3NIQ - chains A and B; structure by X-ray diffraction, 2.07 A resolution.

[Chain A (and B)]
Molecule: 3-guanidinopropionase
From: Pseudomonas aeruginosa
Notes: EC 3.5.3.17; chain B of this document is another copy of the same molecule, construct and numbering; everything in this record applies to it too
Reference sequence: Q9I6K2 (Q9I6K2_PSEAE); numbering as in UniProt (aligned over 1-318)
Amino-acid sequence (326 residues; each row starts with the number of its first residue):
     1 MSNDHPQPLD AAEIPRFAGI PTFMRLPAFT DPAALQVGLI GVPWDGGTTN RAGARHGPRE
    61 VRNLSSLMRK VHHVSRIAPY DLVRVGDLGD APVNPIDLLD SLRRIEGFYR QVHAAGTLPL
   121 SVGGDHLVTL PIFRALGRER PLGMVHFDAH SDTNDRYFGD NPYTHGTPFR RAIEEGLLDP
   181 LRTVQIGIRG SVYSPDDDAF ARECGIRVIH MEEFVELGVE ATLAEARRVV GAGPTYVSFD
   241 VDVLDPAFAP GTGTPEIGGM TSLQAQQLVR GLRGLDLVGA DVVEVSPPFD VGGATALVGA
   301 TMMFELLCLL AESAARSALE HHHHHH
Not modelled in the structure: 1-3, 319-326 (chain B: 1-3, 317-326)
Construct notes: expression tag (319-326)
Bound ions: Mn2+ site 1: His126, Asp148, Asp152, Asp240; Mn2+ site 2: Asp148, His150, Asp240, Asp242
UniProt features mapped onto this chain:
  - binding site (Mn(2+)): His126, Asp148, His150, Asp152, Asp240, Asp242
  - mutagenesis: Tyr157 (Y157M: Reduces substrate affinity 10-fold and catalytic efficiency 3-fold)

[Chain A / chain B interface]
Residue-residue contacts - 36 pairs, chain A then chain B:
  Gly46(A) - Ile96(B)
  Gly47(A) - Ile96(B)
  Thr48(A) - Arg55(B)  hydrogen bond (backbone-side chain)
  Thr48(A) - Ile96(B)
  Thr49(A) - Pro95(B)
  Thr49(A) - Ile96(B)
  Asn50(A) - Arg55(B)  hydrogen bond (backbone-side chain)
  Arg51(A) - His56(B)
  Ala52(A) - Arg55(B)
  Arg55(A) - Thr48(B)  hydrogen bond (side chain-backbone)
  Arg55(A) - Asn50(B)  hydrogen bond (side chain-backbone)
  Arg55(A) - Ala52(B)
  His56(A) - Arg51(B)
  Asn94(A) - Phe158(B)
  Asn94(A) - Asn161(B)
  Pro95(A) - Thr49(B)
  Pro95(A) - Phe158(B)  hydrophobic
  Ile96(A) - Gly46(B)
  Ile96(A) - Gly47(B)
  Ile96(A) - Thr48(B)
  Ile96(A) - Thr49(B)
  Ile96(A) - Leu98(B)  hydrophobic
  Ile96(A) - Tyr163(B)
  Ile96(A) - Thr164(B)
  Asp97(A) - Asn161(B)
  Leu98(A) - Ile96(B)  hydrophobic
  Phe158(A) - Asn94(B)
  Phe158(A) - Pro95(B)  hydrophobic
  Asn161(A) - Asn94(B)
  Asn161(A) - Ile96(B)
  Asn161(A) - Asp97(B)
  Tyr163(A) - Ile96(B)
  Thr164(A) - Ile96(B)
  Pro288(A) - Pro288(B)
  Pro288(A) - Phe289(B)  hydrophobic
  Phe289(A) - Pro288(B)  hydrophobic
Other interface residues (no listed pair), chain A (21 interface residues in all): Arg104
Other interface residues (no listed pair), chain B (21 interface residues in all): Arg104

[In short]
Chain A and chain B each contribute 21 residues to their interface, with 4 hydrogen bonds. Polar contacts
include Thr48(A)-Arg55(B) and Asn50(A)-Arg55(B). His126(A), Asp148(A), Asp152(A) and Asp240(A) coordinate Mn2+
site 1. Curated annotation (UniProt) lists 6 Mn2+-binding residues and one mutagenesis site on chain A.
Both chains are 3-guanidinopropionase (Pseudomonas aeruginosa). Entry 3NIQ (Crystal structure of Pseudomonas
aeruginosa guanidinopropionase) was determined by X-ray diffraction (same publication as 3NIO and 3NIP).
